7GWI - chains A and D; structure by X-ray diffraction, 1.90 A resolution.

# Chain A
Name: B-cell lymphoma 6 protein
Source organism: Homo sapiens
UniProt: P41182 (BCL6_HUMAN); residue numbers follow UniProt; this construct covers 5-129
Sequence (128 residues; each row starts with the number of its first residue):
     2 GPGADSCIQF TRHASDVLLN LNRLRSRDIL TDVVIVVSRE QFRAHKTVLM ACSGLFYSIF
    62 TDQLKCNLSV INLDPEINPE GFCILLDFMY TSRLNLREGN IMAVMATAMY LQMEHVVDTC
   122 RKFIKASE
Not modelled in the structure: 2-5, 129
Differences from the reference sequence: expression tag (2-4)
Ligand contacts: A1ADA (5-{[5-chloro-2-(dimethylamino)pyrimidin-4-yl]amino}-1,3-dihydro-2H-indol-2-one): N21, R24, L25, R28, M51, A52, C53, S54, G55, Y58, Q113, M114, E115

# Chain D
Name: WVIP tetrapeptide
Sequence (6 residues; numbered 0 to 5; the number before each row is that of its first residue; numbering starts at 0):
     0 XWVIPA
Modified / non-standard residues: ACE (acetyl group) at position 0

# How chain A and chain D interact
Residue-residue contacts - 11 pairs, chain A then chain D:
  C8(A) with P4(D)
  I9(A) with W1(D), hydrophobic; V2(D)
  Q10(A) with ACE_0(D); W1(D); V2(D), hydrogen bond (backbone-backbone); P4(D)
  F11(A) with ACE_0(D); W1(D)
  T12(A) with ACE_0(D), hydrogen bond (backbone-backbone); V2(D)
Other interface residues (no listed pair), chain D (5 interface residues in all): I3

# Summary
The chain A/chain D interface involves 5 residues from each chain, with 2 hydrogen bonds. Backbone hydrogen
bonds pair Q10(A)-V2(D) and T12(A)-ACE_0(D). Ligands of chain A: compound A1ADA.
Chain A is B-cell lymphoma 6 protein (Homo sapiens) and chain D is WVIP tetrapeptide; the structure, Crystal
Structure of B-cell lymphoma 6 protein BTB domain in complex with ligand 6 at 3.69 ..., was determined by
X-ray diffraction together with 7GUD, 7GUE, 7GUF, 7GUG, 7GUH, 7GUI and 126 further entries from the same
study.
